PDB entry 9EJH | X-ray diffraction, 2.45 A resolution | chains D and E of the 5 polymer chains in the assembly

== Chain D ==
Name: G9 T cell receptor alpha chain
Source organism: Homo sapiens
Amino-acid sequence (204 residues; each row starts with the number of its first residue; note: 16 numbers in that range are skipped by the numbering (no residue carries them; nothing is unmodelled there); numbers below 1 keep their minus sign (Met-1 is residue -1)):
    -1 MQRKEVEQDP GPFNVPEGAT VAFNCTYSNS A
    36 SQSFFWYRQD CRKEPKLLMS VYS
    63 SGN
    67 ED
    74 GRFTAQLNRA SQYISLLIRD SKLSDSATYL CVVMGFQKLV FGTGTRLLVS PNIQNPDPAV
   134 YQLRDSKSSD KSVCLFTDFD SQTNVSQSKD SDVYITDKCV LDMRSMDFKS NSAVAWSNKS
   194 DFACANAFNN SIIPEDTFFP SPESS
Unresolved in the structure: -1 to 1, 142, 205, 214-218
Cystine bridges: Cys23-Cys104, Cys147-Cys197

== Chain E ==
Name: G9 T cell receptor beta chain
Source organism: Homo sapiens
Amino-acid sequence (242 residues; numbered 2 to 256; 13 numbers in that range are skipped by the numbering (no residue carries them; nothing is unmodelled there); the number before each row is that of its first residue):
     2 MGVTQTPRYL IKTRGQQVTL SCSPISGH
    37 RSVSWYQQTP GQGLQFLFEY FS
    63 ETQRNKGNFP
    74 GRFSGRQF
    83 SNSRSEMNVS TLELGDSALY LCASSLRAES GELFFGEGSR LTVLEDLNKV FPPEVAVFEP
   143 SEAEISHTQK ATLVCLATGF FPDHVELSWW VNGKEVHSGV CTDPQPLKEQ PALNDSRYAL
   203 SSRLRVSATF WQNPRNHFRC QVQFYGLSEN DEWTQDRAKP VTQIVSAEAW GRAD
Unresolved in the structure: 2, 256
Cystine bridges: Cys23-Cys104, Cys157-Cys222
What the authors report for this chain:
  - mutagenesis - Q48A, S58A, E63A, R75A, S112A: unchanged binding to MHC class II HLA-DQ-beta-1

== Chain D / chain E interface ==
Inter-chain disulfides: Cys172(D)-Cys183(E)
Residue-residue contacts (85; chain D residue first):
  Phe40(D) - Gly113(E)
  Phe40(D) - Glu114(E)
  Tyr42(D) - Gly113(E)  hydrogen bond (side chain-backbone)
  Tyr42(D) - Glu114(E)
  Tyr42(D) - Leu115(E)  hydrogen bond (side chain-backbone)
  Gln44(D) - Gln44(E)  hydrogen bond
  Arg47(D) - Leu101(E)
  Arg47(D) - Arg122(E)  hydrogen bond (backbone-side chain)
  Arg47(D) - Asp165(E)  salt bridge
  Glu49(D) - Leu103(E)
  Glu49(D) - Phe117(E)
  Glu49(D) - Gly118(E)
  Pro50(D) - Leu50(E)  hydrophobic
  Pro50(D) - Leu103(E)
  Pro50(D) - Phe117(E)
  Leu52(D) - Glu114(E)
  Ser55(D) - Glu114(E)
  Gln110(D) - Glu111(E)
  Leu112(D) - Ser112(E)
  Leu112(D) - Gly113(E)
  Leu112(D) - Leu115(E)  hydrophobic
  Phe114(D) - Tyr42(E)
  Phe114(D) - Leu50(E)  hydrophobic
  Phe114(D) - Phe117(E)  hydrophobic
  Asp130(D) - His149(E)  salt bridge
  Asp130(D) - Thr150(E)
  Tyr134(D) - Ser143(E)
  Tyr134(D) - Glu146(E)
  Tyr134(D) - His149(E)
  Tyr134(D) - Thr150(E)
  Gln135(D) - Ser143(E)
  Leu136(D) - Phe140(E)
  Leu136(D) - Glu141(E)
  Leu136(D) - Thr154(E)
  Leu136(D) - Val156(E)  hydrophobic
  Arg137(D) - Phe140(E)
  Arg137(D) - Glu141(E)  hydrogen bond (backbone-backbone)
  Asp138(D) - Ala138(E)
  Asp138(D) - Val139(E)
  Asp138(D) - Phe140(E)
  Ser139(D) - Val139(E)  hydrogen bond (backbone-backbone)
  Ser139(D) - Glu141(E)
  Ser139(D) - Glu250(E)  hydrogen bond (side chain-backbone)
  Ser145(D) - Phe140(E)
  Val146(D) - Phe140(E)  hydrophobic
  Val146(D) - Leu158(E)  hydrophobic
  Leu148(D) - Thr154(E)
  Thr150(D) - Arg207(E)
  Asp151(D) - Thr150(E)
  Asp151(D) - Arg207(E)  salt bridge
  Tyr167(D) - Glu191(E)
  Ile168(D) - Leu189(E)
  Thr169(D) - Asp185(E)
  Thr169(D) - Leu189(E)
  Thr169(D) - Ser203(E)
  Thr169(D) - Arg205(E)  hydrogen bond
  Asp170(D) - Arg205(E)
  Cys172(D) - Cys183(E)  disulfide
  Cys172(D) - Thr184(E)
  Cys172(D) - Arg205(E)
  Val173(D) - Cys183(E)  hydrogen bond (backbone-side chain)
  Leu174(D) - Gly181(E)
  Leu174(D) - Val182(E)
  Leu174(D) - Cys183(E)  hydrophobic
  Leu174(D) - Arg207(E)
  Asp175(D) - Ser180(E)  hydrogen bond (backbone-side chain)
  Asp175(D) - Gly181(E)  hydrogen bond (backbone-backbone)
  Met176(D) - Ser180(E)
  Met176(D) - Arg207(E)
  Met176(D) - Val208(E)
  Met176(D) - Ser209(E)
  Arg177(D) - Ser180(E)  hydrogen bond (backbone-side chain)
  Met179(D) - Lys152(E)
  Phe181(D) - Lys152(E)
  Phe181(D) - Arg207(E)
  Ser183(D) - Arg207(E)  hydrogen bond
  Ser185(D) - Arg205(E)  hydrogen bond
  Ala186(D) - Arg205(E)
  Val187(D) - Val156(E)  hydrophobic
  Val187(D) - Ser203(E)
  Val187(D) - Arg205(E)
  Trp189(D) - Leu158(E)  hydrophobic
  Trp189(D) - Ala201(E)  hydrophobic
  Phe211(D) - His149(E)
  Pro213(D) - Ala145(E)  hydrophobic
Interface residues without a listed pair, chain D (48 interface residues in all): Cys46, Lys48, Met107, Thr116, Lys144, Ser178
Interface residues without a listed pair, chain E (50 interface residues in all): Gln48, Asn67, Glu119, Pro142, Thr160, Pro186, Lys190, Ala251

== Overview ==
The interface between chain D and chain E involves 48 residues on one side and 50 on the other, with 1
disulfide bond, 14 hydrogen bonds and 3 salt bridges. Polar pairs include Arg47(D)-Asp165(E),
Asp130(D)-His149(E) and Asp151(D)-Arg207(E). The paper reports that Q48A, S58A and E63A of chain E, among
others, leave binding to MHC class II HLA-DQ-beta-1 unchanged; 5 substitutions were tested in all.
Here chain D is G9 T cell receptor alpha chain and chain E is G9 T cell receptor beta chain, both from Homo
sapiens. Entry 9EJH (Peptide-independent T cell receptor recognition of HLA-DQ2) was determined by X-ray
diffraction together with 9EJG and 9EJI from the same study.
